PDB entry 4FNC | X-ray diffraction, 2.49 A resolution | chains A and D of the 3 polymer chains in the assembly

# Chain A
Name: G/T mismatch-specific thymine DNA glycosylase
Source organism: Homo sapiens
Notes: EC 3.2.2.29; fragment: human TDG glycosylase domain
Reference sequence: Q13569 (TDG_HUMAN); residue numbers follow UniProt; this construct covers 111-308
Chain sequence (204 residues; row label = number of the first residue in the row):
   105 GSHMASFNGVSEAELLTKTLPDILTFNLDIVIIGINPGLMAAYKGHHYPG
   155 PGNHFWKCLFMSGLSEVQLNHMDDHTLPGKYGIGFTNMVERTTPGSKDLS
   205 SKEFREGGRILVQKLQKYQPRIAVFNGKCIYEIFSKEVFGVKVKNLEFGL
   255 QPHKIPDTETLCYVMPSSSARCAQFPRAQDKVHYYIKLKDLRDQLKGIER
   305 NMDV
Unresolved in the structure: 105-109, 306-308
Construct notes: expression tag (105-110)
Ligand contacts: 5-hydroxymethyl uracil (HMU): Gly138, Ile139, Asn140, Pro141, Gly142, Ala145, Tyr152, Asn157, Asn191, Asn230, Ser271, Ser272, Ser273
UniProt features mapped onto this chain:
  - cross-link: Lys248 (Glycyl lysine isopeptide (Lys-Gly) (interchain with G-Cter in SUMO2))
What the authors report for this chain:
  - mutagenesis - N140A: abolished catalytic activity
  - conformationally variable residues (order/disorder transition): Ser115 to Lys122
  - binding site for the 29-nt DNA strand (chain D): Ile139, Asn140, Gly142, Asn157, Pro198 to Ser200, Arg275, Gln278
  - binding site for the 28-nt DNA strand: Ala274, Ala277, Pro280
  - catalytic residues: Asn140
  - binding site for 5-hydroxymethyl uracil: Ile139, Gly142, Ala145, Tyr152, Asn191, Asn230, Ser271
  - mutagenesis - N230D: decreased catalytic activity on G:5hmU
  - mutagenesis - N140D, N230D: abolished catalytic activity on G:T
  - mutagenesis - N140D: decreased catalytic activity on G:U, G:5hmU and G:5caC
  - contacts within the chain: Asn140-Arg195 (hydrogen bond)
  - mutagenesis - A145S, S200A, K201A, S271A, S271H: unchanged catalytic activity

# Chain D
Molecule: 29-nt DNA strand
Sequence (29 nucleotides; row label = number of the first residue in the row):
     1 AGCTGTCCACTGCTCAXGTACAGAGCTGT
Modified residues: AAB (2'-deoxy-ribofuranose-5'-monophosphate) at position 17

# Interface between chain A and chain D
Contacting residue pairs (30):
  Ile139(A) - DG18(D)  sugar contact
  Asn140(A) - AAB_17(D)  base contact
  Gly142(A) - AAB_17(D)  sugar contact
  Asn157(A) - AAB_17(D)  base contact
  Pro198(A) - AAB_17(D)  sugar contact
  Gly199(A) - AAB_17(D)  sugar contact
  Ser200(A) - AAB_17(D)  sugar contact
  Ser200(A) - DG18(D)  phosphate contact
  Lys201(A) - DG18(D)  base contact
  Lys201(A) - DT19(D)  base contact
  Gly231(A) - DT19(D)  phosphate contact
  Lys232(A) - DT19(D)  hydrogen bond to the phosphate
  Lys232(A) - DA20(D)  salt bridge to the phosphate
  Cys233(A) - DT19(D)  hydrogen bond to the phosphate
  Phe252(A) - DA20(D)  phosphate contact
  Pro270(A) - DT19(D)  phosphate contact
  Ser271(A) - DG18(D)  phosphate contact
  Ser271(A) - DT19(D)  hydrogen bond to the phosphate
  Ser273(A) - DA16(D)  sugar contact
  Ser273(A) - AAB_17(D)  sugar contact
  Ser273(A) - DG18(D)  hydrogen bond to the phosphate
  Ala274(A) - DA16(D)  base contact
  Arg275(A) - DA16(D)  salt bridge to the phosphate
  Arg275(A) - DG18(D)  salt bridge to the phosphate
  Cys276(A) - DG18(D)  hydrogen bond to the sugar
  Cys276(A) - DT19(D)  sugar contact
  Ala277(A) - DG18(D)  base contact
  Gln278(A) - DG18(D)  hydrogen bond to the base
  Gln278(A) - DT19(D)  base contact
  Gln278(A) - DA20(D)  sugar contact
Interface residues without a listed pair, chain A (24 interface residues in all): Pro141, Gly154, Thr197, Met269
Interface residues without a listed pair, chain D (6 interface residues in all): DC15

# Summary
The interface between chain A and chain D involves 24 residues on one side and 6 on the other, with 6 hydrogen
bonds and 3 salt bridges. Among the polar pairs are Gln278(A)-DG18(D), Cys276(A)-DG18(D) and
Lys232(A)-DT19(D). From the paper: the catalytic residue Asn140(A); N140D and N230D of chain A abolish
catalytic activity on G:T; 8 substitutions were tested in all.
Chain A is G/T mismatch-specific thymine DNA glycosylase (Homo sapiens) and chain D is a 29-nt DNA strand; the
structure, Human TDG in a post-reactive complex with 5-hydroxymethyluracil (5hmU), was determined by X-ray
diffraction.
